PDB entry 7UWC | electron microscopy, 4.00 A resolution | chains A and B of the 31 polymer chains in the assembly

== Chain A ==
Name: V-type proton ATPase catalytic subunit A
From: Citrus limon
Notes: EC 7.1.2.2
UniProtKB: Q9SM09 (VATA_CITUN); numbering as in UniProt (aligned over 1-623)
Chain sequence (623 residues; numbered 1 to 623; the number before each row is that of its first residue):
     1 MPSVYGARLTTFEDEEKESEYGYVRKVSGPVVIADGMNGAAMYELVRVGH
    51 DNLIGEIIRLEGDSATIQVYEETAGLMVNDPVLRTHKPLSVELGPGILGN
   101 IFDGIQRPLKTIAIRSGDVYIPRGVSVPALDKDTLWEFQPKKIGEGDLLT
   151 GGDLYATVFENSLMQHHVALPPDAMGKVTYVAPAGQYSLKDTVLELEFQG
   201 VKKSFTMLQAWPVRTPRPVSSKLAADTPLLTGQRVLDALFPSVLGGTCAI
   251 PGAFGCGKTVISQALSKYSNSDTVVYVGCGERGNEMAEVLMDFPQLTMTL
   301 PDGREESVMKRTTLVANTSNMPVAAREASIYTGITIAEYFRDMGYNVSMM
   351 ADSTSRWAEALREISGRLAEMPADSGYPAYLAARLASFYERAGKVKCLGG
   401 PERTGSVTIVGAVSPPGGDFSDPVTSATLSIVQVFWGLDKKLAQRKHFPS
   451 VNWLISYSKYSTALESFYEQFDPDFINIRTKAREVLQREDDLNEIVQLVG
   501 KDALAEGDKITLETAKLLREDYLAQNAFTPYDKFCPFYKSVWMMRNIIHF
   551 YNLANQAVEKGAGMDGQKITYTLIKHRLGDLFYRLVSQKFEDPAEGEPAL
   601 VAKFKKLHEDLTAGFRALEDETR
Disordered / not traced: 1-20, 559-568, 620-623
Swiss-Prot annotation at these positions:
  - binding site (ATP): Gly252 to Thr259

== Chain B ==
Name: V-type proton ATPase subunit B2
From: Citrus limon
UniProtKB: A0A067FXK2 (A0A067FXK2_CITSI); residues 1-488 here = UniProt positions 1-488
Chain sequence (488 residues; row label = number of the first residue in the row):
     1 MGVAQNNVDMEEGTLEVAMEYRTVTGVAGPLVILDKVKGPKYYEIVNIRL
    51 GDGTMRRGQVLEVDGEKAVVQVFEGTSGIDNKFTTVQFTGEVLKTPVSLD
   101 MLGRIFNGSGKPIDNGPPILPEAYLDISGSSINPSERTYPEEMIQTGIST
   151 IDVMNSIARGQKIPLFSAAGLPHNEIAAQICRQAGLVKRLEKTDNLLEDG
   201 EEDNFAIVFAAMGVNMETAQFFKRDFEENGSMERVTLFLNLANDPTIERI
   251 ITPRIALTTAEYLAYECGKHVLVILTDMSSYADALREVSAAREEVPGRRG
   301 YPGYMYTDLAQIYERAGRIEGRKGSITQIPILTMPNDDITHPTPDLTGYI
   351 TEGQIYIDRQLQNRQIYPPINVLPSLSRLMKSAIGEGMTRRDHSDVSNQL
   401 YANYAIGKDVQAMKAVVGEEALSSEDLLYLEFLDKFERKFVAQGAYDSRN
   451 IFQSLDLAWTLLRIFPRELLHRIPGKTLDQYYSRDAAN
Disordered / not traced: 1-14, 193-202, 485-488

== Interface between chain A and chain B ==
Pairs across the interface (48; chain A residue first):
  Arg25(A) - Asp64(B)
  Arg25(A) - Gly65(B)
  Lys26(A) - Val63(B)
  Val27(A) - Tyr42(B)
  Val27(A) - Glu62(B)
  Val27(A) - Val63(B)  hydrogen bond (backbone-backbone)
  Ser28(A) - Glu62(B)
  Gly29(A) - Tyr42(B)  hydrogen bond (backbone-side chain)
  Thr73(A) - Tyr42(B)
  Ala74(A) - Tyr42(B)  hydrophobic
  Ala74(A) - Tyr43(B)  hydrophobic
  Gly75(A) - Val92(B)
  Leu76(A) - Lys41(B)
  Leu76(A) - Tyr42(B)  hydrogen bond (backbone-backbone)
  Met77(A) - Pro40(B)
  Val78(A) - Pro40(B)
  Val78(A) - Val63(B)  hydrophobic
  Leu109(A) - Pro134(B)
  Leu109(A) - Ser135(B)
  Val119(A) - Ile132(B)  hydrophobic
  Val119(A) - Asn133(B)  hydrogen bond (backbone-backbone)
  Val119(A) - Glu136(B)
  Val119(A) - Ile319(B)  hydrophobic
  Val119(A) - Arg322(B)
  Tyr120(A) - Ser130(B)
  Tyr120(A) - Ser131(B)
  Tyr120(A) - Tyr265(B)
  Ile121(A) - Ser130(B)
  Ile121(A) - Ser131(B)  hydrogen bond (backbone-backbone)
  Ile121(A) - Asn133(B)
  Gly280(A) - Tyr306(B)
  Gly280(A) - Tyr349(B)
  Glu281(A) - Tyr349(B)
  Arg282(A) - Ile350(B)
  Arg282(A) - Glu352(B)
  Gly283(A) - Arg137(B)
  Asn284(A) - Glu352(B)  hydrogen bond
  Glu285(A) - Glu352(B)
  Ala287(A) - Arg137(B)
  Met291(A) - Ser135(B)
  Thr318(A) - Pro134(B)
  Ser319(A) - Ala310(B)
  Asn320(A) - Ser131(B)
  Asn320(A) - Glu314(B)
  Arg326(A) - Tyr306(B)
  Ser353(A) - Tyr349(B)  hydrogen bond
  Arg356(A) - Tyr349(B)
  Ala369(A) - Val295(B)  hydrophobic
Also at the interface, not in a pair above, chain A (38 interface residues in all): Ile101, Lys110, Ala113, Asp118, Leu290, Met321, Ser355, Glu363
Also at the interface, not in a pair above, chain B (32 interface residues in all): Thr138, Gly160, Glu261, Gly303, Gln311

== In short ==
The interface between chain A and chain B involves 38 residues on one side and 32 on the other, with 7
hydrogen bonds. Among the polar pairs are Gly29(A)-Tyr42(B), Asn284(A)-Glu352(B) and Ser353(A)-Tyr349(B).
Curated annotation (UniProt) lists 8 ATP-binding residues on chain A.
Here chain A is V-type proton ATPase catalytic subunit A and chain B is V-type proton ATPase subunit B2, both
from Citrus limon. Entry 7UWC (Citrus V-ATPase State 2, H in contact with subunit a) was determined by
electron microscopy, deposited together with 7UW9, 7UWA, 7UWB and 7UWD.
